5DN6 - chains E and G of the 29 polymer chains in the assembly; structure by X-ray diffraction, 3.98 A resolution.

[Chain E]
Protein: ATP synthase subunit beta
Source organism: Paracoccus denitrificans
Notes: EC 7.1.2.2
UniProtKB: A1B8P0 (ATPB_PARDP); residues 1-474 here = UniProt positions 1-474
Sequence (474 residues; numbered 1 to 474; the number before each row is that of its first residue):
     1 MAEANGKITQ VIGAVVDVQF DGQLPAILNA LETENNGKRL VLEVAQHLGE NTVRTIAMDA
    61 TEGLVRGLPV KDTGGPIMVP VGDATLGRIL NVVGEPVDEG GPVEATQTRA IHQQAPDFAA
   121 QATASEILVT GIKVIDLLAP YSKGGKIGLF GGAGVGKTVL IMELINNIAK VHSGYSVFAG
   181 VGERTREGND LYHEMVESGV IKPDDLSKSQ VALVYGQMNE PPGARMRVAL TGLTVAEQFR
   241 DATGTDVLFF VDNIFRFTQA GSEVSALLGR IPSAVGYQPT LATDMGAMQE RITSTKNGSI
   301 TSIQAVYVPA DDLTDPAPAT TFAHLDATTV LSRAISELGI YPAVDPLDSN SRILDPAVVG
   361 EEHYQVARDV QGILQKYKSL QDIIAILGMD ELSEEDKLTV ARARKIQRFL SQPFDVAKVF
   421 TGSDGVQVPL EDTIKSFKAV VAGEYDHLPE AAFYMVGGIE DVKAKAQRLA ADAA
Disordered / not traced: 1-2, 469-474
Curated features (UniProtKB/Swiss-Prot):
  - binding site (ATP): G151 to T158

[Chain G]
Protein: ATP synthase gamma chain
Source organism: Paracoccus denitrificans
UniProtKB: A1B8N9 (ATPG_PARDP); residue numbers follow UniProt; this construct covers 1-290
Sequence (290 residues; row label = number of the first residue in the row):
     1 MPSLKDLKNR IGSVKNTRKI TKAMQMVAAA KLRRAQEAAE AARPYADRMA AVMAGLTAAA
    61 AGSDMAPRLL AGTGEDRRHL LVVMTSERGL AGGFNSSIVK LARLRLQELQ AQGKQVSILT
   121 VGKKGREQLK REYGDLFVNH VDLSEVKRIG YDNARAIADE ILDRFDNGEF DVATLFYNRF
   181 ESVISQVPTA RQVIPAVIEE GEAGASSLYD YEPDENAILN DLLPRSVATQ VFAALLENAA
   241 SEQGARMTAM DNATRNAGDM IDRLTTVYNR SRQAAITKEL IEIISGAEAL
Disordered / not traced: 1-2, 63-64, 75-78, 112-115, 145-147, 168-170, 201-212

[How chain E and chain G interact]
Pairs across the interface - 17 pairs, chain E then chain G:
  I271(E) - I284(G)  hydrophobic
  I271(E) - E288(G)
  P272(E) - I284(G)  hydrophobic
  A274(E) - T277(G)
  V275(E) - Q273(G)
  V275(E) - I276(G)  hydrophobic
  G276(E) - L280(G)
  D312(E) - N269(G)  hydrogen bond
  D312(E) - R272(G)  salt bridge
  D312(E) - Q273(G)  hydrogen bond
  T314(E) - Q273(G)  hydrogen bond
  D315(E) - R272(G)  salt bridge
  D315(E) - Q273(G)
  P316(E) - Q273(G)
  D382(E) - K22(G)  salt bridge
  I386(E) - M26(G)
  I386(E) - A29(G)  hydrophobic
Also at the interface, not in a pair above, chain E (14 interface residues in all): S273, A310, L387
Also at the interface, not in a pair above, chain G (14 interface residues in all): A30, R33, R255

[In short]
The chain E/chain G interface involves 14 residues from each chain, with 3 hydrogen bonds and 3 salt bridges.
Polar contacts include D312(E)-R272(G), D315(E)-R272(G) and D382(E)-K22(G). From UniProt: 8 ATP-binding
residues on chain E.
Chain E is ATP synthase subunit beta and chain G is ATP synthase gamma chain, both from Paracoccus
denitrificans; the structure, ATP synthase from Paracoccus denitrificans, was determined by X-ray diffraction.
